PDB entry 9UUU | electron microscopy, 3.17 A resolution | chains C and D of the 6 polymer chains in the assembly

Chain C:
Protein: Na(+)-translocating NADH-quinone reductase subunit C
Organism: Vibrio cholerae O395
Notes: EC 7.2.1.1
UniProt: A5F5Y7 (NQRC_VIBC3); numbering as in UniProt (aligned over 1-257)
Sequence (257 residues; row label = number of the first residue in the row):
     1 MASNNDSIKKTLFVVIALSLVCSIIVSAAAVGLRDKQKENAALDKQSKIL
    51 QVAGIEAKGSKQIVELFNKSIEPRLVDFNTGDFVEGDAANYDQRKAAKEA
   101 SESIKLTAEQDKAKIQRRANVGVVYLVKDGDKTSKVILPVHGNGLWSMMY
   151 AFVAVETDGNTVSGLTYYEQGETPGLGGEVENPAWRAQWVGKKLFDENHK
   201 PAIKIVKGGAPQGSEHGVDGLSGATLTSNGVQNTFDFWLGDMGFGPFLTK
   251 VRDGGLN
Disordered / not traced: 1-5, 257
Curated features (UniProtKB/Swiss-Prot):
  - modified residue: T225 (FMN phosphoryl threonine)
Residues lining bound ligands:
  - Ca2+ (CA): A97, H141, Y150
  - FMN (flavin mononucleotide): L145, W146, E172, T173, L176, G177, K207, G223, A224, T225, L226, T227

Chain D:
Protein: Na(+)-translocating NADH-quinone reductase subunit D
Organism: Vibrio cholerae O395
Notes: EC 7.2.1.1
UniProt: A5F5Y6 (NQRD_VIBC3); residues 1-210 here = UniProt positions 1-210
Sequence (210 residues; each row starts with the number of its first residue):
     1 MSSAKELKKSVLAPVLDNNPIALQVLGVCSALAVTTKLETAFVMTLAVMF
    51 VTALSNFFVSLIRNHIPNSVRIIVQMAIIASLVIVVDQILKAYLYDISKQ
   101 LSVFVGLIITNCIVMGRAEAFAMKSEPIPSFIDGIGNGLGYGFVLMTVGF
   151 FRELLGSGKLFGLEVLPLISNGGWYQPNGLMLLAPSAFFLIGFMIWAIRT
   201 FKPEQVEAKE
Disordered / not traced: 1-4
Residues lining bound ligands: 2Fe-2S cluster (FES): G27, V28, C29, T110, N111, C112
From the paper describing this entry:
  - binding site for 2Fe-2S cluster: T110, C112 (from molecular simulation)

How chain C and chain D interact:
Pairs across the interface (21):
  K10(C) with H65(D)
  T11(C) with P67(D); V70(D)
  L18(C) with V74(D), hydrophobic; I78(D), hydrophobic
  C22(C) with S81(D)
  V26(C) with S81(D); I84(D), hydrophobic
  A29(C) with Q88(D)
  A30(C) with Q88(D)
  L33(C) with Q88(D); A92(D), hydrophobic; Y93(D)
  K36(C) with A92(D); Y93(D)
  Q37(C) with Q88(D), hydrogen bond (side chain-backbone); K91(D)
  N40(C) with A92(D), hydrogen bond (side chain-backbone); Y95(D)
  A41(C) with Y95(D)
  D44(C) with Y95(D)
Other interface residues (no listed pair), chain C (18 interface residues in all): D6, V14, I25, P174, E179
Other interface residues (no listed pair), chain D (18 interface residues in all): A77, V85, I89, K99, S170, L182

Overview:
The chain C/chain D interface involves 18 residues from each chain; the contacts include 2 hydrogen bonds.
Polar contacts include Q37(C)-Q88(D) and N40(C)-A92(D). Ligands of chain C: flavin mononucleotide and Ca2+.
Bound to chain D: 2Fe-2S cluster. From the paper: a binding site for 2Fe-2S cluster at T110(D) and C112(D).
Here chain C is Na(+)-translocating NADH-quinone reductase subunit C and chain D is Na(+)-translocating
NADH-quinone reductase subunit D, both from Vibrio cholerae O395. Entry 9UUU (Cryo-EM structure of
Na+-translocating NADH-ubiquinone oxidoreductase from Vibrio cholerae reduced by NADH) was determined by
electron microscopy, deposited together with 9U5G, 9UD3, 9UD4, 9UD5, 9UD6, 9UD8 and 4 further entries.
